PDB entry 7BEG | electron microscopy, 4.20 A resolution (low resolution: residue-level contacts below are approximate; hydrogen-bond / salt-bridge calls are withheld) | chains F and T of the 9 polymer chains in the assembly

[Chain F]
Molecule: RNA polymerase sigma factor RpoD
Organism: Escherichia coli
UniProt: Q0P6L9 (Q0P6L9_ECOLX); residue numbers follow UniProt; this construct covers 1-613
Chain sequence (630 residues; each row starts with the number of its first residue; numbers below 1 keep their minus sign (Met-16 is residue -16)):
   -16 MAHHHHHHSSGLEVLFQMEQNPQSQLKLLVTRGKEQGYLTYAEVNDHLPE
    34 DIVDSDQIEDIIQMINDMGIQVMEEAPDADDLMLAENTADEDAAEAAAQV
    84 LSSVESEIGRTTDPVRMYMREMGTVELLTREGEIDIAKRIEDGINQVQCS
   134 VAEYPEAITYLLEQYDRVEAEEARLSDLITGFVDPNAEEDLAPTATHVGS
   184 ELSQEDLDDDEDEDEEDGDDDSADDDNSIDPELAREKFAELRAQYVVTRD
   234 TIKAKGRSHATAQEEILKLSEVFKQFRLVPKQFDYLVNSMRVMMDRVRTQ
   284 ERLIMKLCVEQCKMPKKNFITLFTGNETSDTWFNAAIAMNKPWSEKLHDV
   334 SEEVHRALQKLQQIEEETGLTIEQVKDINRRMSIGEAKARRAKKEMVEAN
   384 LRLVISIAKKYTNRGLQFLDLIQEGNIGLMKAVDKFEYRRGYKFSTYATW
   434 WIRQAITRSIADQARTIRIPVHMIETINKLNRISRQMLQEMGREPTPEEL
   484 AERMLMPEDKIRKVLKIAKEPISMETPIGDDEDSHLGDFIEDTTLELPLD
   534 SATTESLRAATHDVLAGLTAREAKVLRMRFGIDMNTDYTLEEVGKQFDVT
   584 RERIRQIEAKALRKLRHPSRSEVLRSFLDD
Not modelled in the structure: -16 to 78, 172-210
Sequence notes: initiating methionine (-16); expression tag (-15 to 0)

[Chain T]
Molecule: Class I pacrA promoter template DNA
Organism: Klebsiella pneumoniae
Sequence (94 nucleotides; row label = number of the first residue in the row; numbers below 1 keep their minus sign (DT-14 is residue -14)):
   -14 TCTTTCTATTATGGTCATGCTATGGTACATACATTCACAAATGTATGTAA
    36 ACGTAACCTCTGTAAAGTCATTAACCTATGGCACGAAAAACCAA

[Chain F / chain T interface]
Pairs across the interface - 27 pairs, chain F then chain T:
  Asn396(F) - DG9(T)
  Asn396(F) - DG10(T)
  Asn396(F) - DT11(T)
  Trp433(F) - DA12(T)
  Gln437(F) - DA12(T)
  Gln437(F) - DC13(T)
  Glu458(F) - DA12(T)
  Glu458(F) - DC13(T)
  Asn461(F) - DT11(T)
  Lys462(F) - DC13(T)
  Arg465(F) - DA12(T)
  Arg465(F) - DC13(T)
  Arg468(F) - DT11(T)
  Lys502(F) - DA7(T)
  Glu503(F) - DT8(T)
  Ile505(F) - DA7(T)
  Ile511(F) - DG4(T)
  Ile511(F) - DC5(T)
  Ile511(F) - DT6(T)
  Gly512(F) - DG4(T)
  Asp516(F) - DT0(T)
  Asp516(F) - DA2(T)
  Asp516(F) - DT3(T)
  Ser517(F) - DT3(T)
  Ser517(F) - DG4(T)
  Leu573(F) - DT31(T)
  Glu574(F) - DA30(T)
Also at the interface, not in a pair above, chain F (22 interface residues in all): Arg397, Thr440, Ile443, Asp514, Glu585
Also at the interface, not in a pair above, chain T (17 interface residues in all): DT29, DT33

[Summary]
The interface between chain F and chain T involves 22 residues on one side and 17 on the other.
Chain F is RNA polymerase sigma factor RpoD (Escherichia coli) and chain T is Class I pacrA promoter template
DNA (Klebsiella pneumoniae); the structure, Structures of class I bacterial transcription complexes, was
determined by electron microscopy (same publication as 7BEF).
